6OWG - chains D4 and D7 of the 240 polymer chains in the assembly; structure by electron microscopy, 2.60 A resolution.

== Chain D4 ==
Name: Microcompartments protein
From: Halothece sp. (strain PCC 7418)
Reference sequence: K9YHS7 (K9YHS7_HALP7); numbering as in UniProt (aligned over 1-113)
Amino-acid sequence (113 residues; each row starts with the number of its first residue):
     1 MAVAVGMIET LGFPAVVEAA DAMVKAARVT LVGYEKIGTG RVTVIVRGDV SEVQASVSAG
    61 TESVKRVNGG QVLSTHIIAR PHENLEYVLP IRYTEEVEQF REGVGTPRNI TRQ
Disordered / not traced: 1, 102-113

== Chain D7 ==
Name: Ethanolamine utilization protein EutN/carboxysome structural protein Ccml
From: Halothece sp. (strain PCC 7418)
Reference sequence: K9YFK1 (K9YFK1_HALP7); residue numbers follow UniProt; this construct covers 1-95
Amino-acid sequence (105 residues; each row starts with the number of its first residue):
     1 MQMAKVCGTV VGTQKLPSMT GVKLLLLQFI DANGELLPKY EVAADPVGAG LGEWVLVNRG
    61 SAARQTEYHQ NRPLDAMVVA IIDTVTVNNR RLYGEGSWSH PQFEK
Disordered / not traced: 95-105
Sequence notes: expression tag (96-105)

== Chain D4 / chain D7 interface ==
Residue-residue contacts (19; chain D4 residue first):
  Lys25(D4) - Thr9(D7)
  Lys25(D4) - Lys23(D7)
  Lys25(D4) - Gly48(D7)
  Lys25(D4) - Ala49(D7)
  Lys25(D4) - Gly50(D7)
  Ala26(D4) - Thr9(D7)
  Ala26(D4) - Lys23(D7)
  Ala27(D4) - Val11(D7)  hydrophobic
  Ser51(D4) - Val11(D7)
  Ser51(D4) - Thr13(D7)
  Glu52(D4) - Val11(D7)
  Ala55(D4) - Val11(D7)  hydrophobic
  Ser58(D4) - Thr20(D7)
  Ser58(D4) - Gly21(D7)  hydrogen bond (side chain-backbone)
  Ala59(D4) - Gly21(D7)
  Ala59(D4) - Lys23(D7)
  Glu62(D4) - Gly21(D7)
  Arg66(D4) - Pro46(D7)  hydrogen bond (side chain-backbone)
  Arg66(D4) - Tyr68(D7)
Interface residues without a listed pair, chain D7 (14 interface residues in all): Leu25, Asp45, Glu53

== Summary ==
10 residues of chain D4 face 14 of chain D7 across their interface; the contacts include 2 hydrogen bonds.
Polar contacts include Ser58(D4)-Gly21(D7) and Arg66(D4)-Pro46(D7).
Chain D4 is Microcompartments protein and chain D7 is Ethanolamine utilization protein EutN/carboxysome
structural protein Ccml, both from Halothece sp. (strain PCC 7418); the structure, Structure of a synthetic
beta-carboxysome shell, T=4, was determined by electron microscopy (same publication as 6OWF).
